Entry 9D0T (electron microscopy, 2.84 A resolution); this record covers chains E and O of the 12 polymer chains in the assembly.

Chain E:
Molecule: Proteasome subunit alpha type-5
Source organism: Saccharomyces cerevisiae
Reference sequence: P32379 (PSA5_YEAST); numbering as in UniProt (aligned over 1-260)
Chain sequence (260 residues; each row starts with the number of its first residue):
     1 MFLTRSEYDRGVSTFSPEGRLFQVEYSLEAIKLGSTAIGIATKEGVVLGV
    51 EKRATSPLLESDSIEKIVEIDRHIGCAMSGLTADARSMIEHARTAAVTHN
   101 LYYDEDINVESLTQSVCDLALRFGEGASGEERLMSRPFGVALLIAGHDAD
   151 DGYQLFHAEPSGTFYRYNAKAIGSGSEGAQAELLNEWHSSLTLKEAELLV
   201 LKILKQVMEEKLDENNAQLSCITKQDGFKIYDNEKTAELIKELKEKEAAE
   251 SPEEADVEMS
Unresolved in the structure: 126-129, 251-260

Chain O:
Molecule: Proteasome activator BLM10
Source organism: Saccharomyces cerevisiae
Reference sequence: P43583 (BLM10_YEAST); residue numbers follow UniProt; this construct covers 1-2143
Chain sequence (2143 residues; numbered 1 to 2143; the number before each row is that of its first residue):
     1 MTANNDDDIKSPIPITNKTLSQLKRFERSPGRPSSSQGEIKRKKSRLYAA
    51 DGRPHSPLRARSATPTLQDQKLFNGMDSTSLLNERLQHYTLDYVSDRAQH
   101 MKNIYDPSSRWFSRSVRPEFPIEEFLPYKTESHEDQAKYLCHVLVNLYIA
   151 ISSLDIQGLISISSKDLADLKKEVDDLALKTDLFRLSNNTAENDLLGNDI
   201 ADYDDAEGLEDELDEYFDLAGPDFNATGKITAKSATIVNVNHWTNELKNC
   251 LHFDFPVALRKSLATVYYYLSLVQGQKVYRQMHVDMFERLVSLDDDRTNF
   301 TELLQKQGLLLDHQIMLNFLCEFLPYPDPDYARYELSSKEDLQLFRLLLK
   351 HAHNAKPFFDKSKESLLVDTMNFLLSSLAPSTMMAVMPIVTSVVPYHYHI
   401 HSKIIDYFPFCYSIWSSVSANVAIDTHMYDFVGSISKDVHNKILSSEHEK
   451 DVVGVEFGEFGIFTDDQMTFMFNRLQGHLRTDGQIHSYSRTVKPFVYAIN
   501 GSKKDRFFEKLVSLAKAIETFIHPSNNGFWTKPNAKFVHAFIKSYHGRVK
   551 YEEDICARGVTNGICLTSFCHEEIVEIFLNIISLGSQNKNPDIANYYISC
   601 FAYLLELDPSNAYLIYDKILIDLYDTLADQFINSRHRIISSLKQFTRVIR
   651 FIVMDKLYRVHITNVLSMLVSKLDMNDTNLTSNLINGIVSIAAFIPIQDL
   701 TGEDDYISFESDTLPLVQQHFYHIKCGESSKTFRVDDELLNNAFKASTTV
   751 FQSMLKVYVEKIFQLVDVDLEDSLVTKINQTTMILQESMDDKIFNYFASL
   801 LQRNFWSNDSFKEKDPNYELVTIPLAALVRRNNGLSKELVRTLLFHIKEQ
   851 IKRGAGSVRSTSEIQQRDVKLVLYLTALNDVLRQCHESLLEYSDELITFM
   901 KYLYDNVTNPPLDVITSIVIHSALATLCTTEITDCRLFPEDSKIPEKDRW
   951 GGLQFDPRRFDKQHLSFQWHVPSSDEITLSISILESLSEYCINNVEELMK
  1001 APRHDSEYGDMIQKYVLVMTHTLSGSSLLFDPDFNKYRTQSNLSYREKLI
  1051 LLKNIRENNCDPQELDIDIEQIRSGKDDEDYIESKDIEAGLNAGVSDVVQ
  1101 LRDEFPDELIVDEEVVSEMPSGVNTPIAGTHGTDNSAMSSDLAFRDLDIY
  1151 TCNYYFGNTTEEKLQNPQYLQVHRVRARIGHFFHKLYVFLSTNFENNTNM
  1201 FQILLHGLKVWFTDLGQETVFNEDPNAFIDVDFLENVQSLSHVNEPFTRT
  1251 NFAIRANSLHQSRVLLHSTNRKASKLENLLLVDIIQLATSLYPDIYKPAQ
  1301 GTLVHCMKQLVGSYGVVINKIIPSLEKAIKDHDYMKIQVILNVLLIKKIH
  1351 RKLMTDYKDIGRLIFLLIECCRVNELEIGMYADKILTDIVIGIKIPSSVC
  1401 VISDQAFLPLAPPDGTINLQVEAVKLAKKKKREYYLSLLVDLQDKLLDKL
  1451 DNEKDMGWKIRMFILRFVTQIQSNLESKPDKRAVFSIISQISTKHPEIIH
  1501 LVVKSLLSTCNKIISLSDYEYDITRAYKNEFNPSFVEILDTSTTSFPKTF
  1551 TEEMNNFDNPKYFIDLRAYVGWLCWGRLMYVMSPKALKLNLRENELEVLK
  1601 TAGHLLTREFLRDVTMNLVQDNETRGVFSSGNVSFFSLVILLISSGFCEL
  1651 NMSDLFELCESYYNKDDKASMIMSVEIVAGLVCGSKFMSVSDLDKRDTFI
  1701 ENFLAKCLDYELNHDAFEIWSTLAWWLPAVVDLRRSKTFFCHFINADGMF
  1751 DRESDAATHQTSKIYMLRSILMSMEFRAPDVGKLFDELVFDHPYDQVRQA
  1801 VAKLLTTLVQNQSNPSISDPTTLLEAERNDPDGLGLPLKSVPEKVDAYIK
  1851 KQFEIIKNLEDSVVGLNPQQFIKTDYFYRTSTIFYWIKEMARGPNKVLLV
  1901 PYLVDYVLPFLIGLVKHKDVCALASLDPVRLYAGLGYMPIRKNHVAAIVD
  1951 YVCSSNVALSSNQTKLQLAFIQHFLSAELLQLTEEEKNKILEFVVSNLYN
  2001 EQFVEVRVRAASILSDIVHNWKEEQPLLSLIERFAKGLDVNKYTSKERQK
  2051 LSKTDIKIHGNVLGLGAIISAFPYVFPLPPWIPKQLSNLSSWARTSGMTG
  2101 QAAKNTISEFKKVRADTWKFDRASFNTEELEDLEGVLWRSYYA
Unresolved in the structure: 1-71, 171-217, 1039-1144
UniProt features mapped onto this chain:
  - motif: Tyr2141 to Ala2143 (YYX motif)
  - modified residue: Ser11 (Phosphoserine), Ser29 (Phosphoserine), Ser56 (Phosphoserine), Ser62 (Phosphoserine), Thr64 (Phosphothreonine), Thr66 (Phosphothreonine), Ser1041 (Phosphoserine)
  - mutagenesis: Tyr1663 to Asn1664 (Abolishes binding to acetylated histones), Arg2139 (R2139D: Does not affect binding to the proteasome), Ser2140 (S2140H: Abolishes binding to the proteasome), Tyr2141 to Ala2143 (Loss of function), Tyr2141 (Y2141M: Does not affect viability in the presence of cycloheximide), Tyr2142 (Y2142A/V: Loss of function; abolishes binding to the proteasome; Y2142V: Abolishes binding to the proteasome), Ala2143 (A2143S: Does not affect viability in the presence of cycloheximide)
From the paper describing this entry:
  - conformationally variable residues (order/disorder transition): Asp155 to Asp166, Gly221 to Val238

Chain E / chain O interface:
Contacting residue pairs (66; chain E residue first):
  Met1(E) - Arg480(O)  hydrogen bond (backbone-side chain)
  Met1(E) - Phe521(O)
  Met1(E) - Gln1972(O)  hydrogen bond
  Met1(E) - Ser1976(O)
  Met1(E) - Asp2016(O)  hydrogen bond (backbone-side chain)
  Phe2(E) - Thr520(O)
  Phe2(E) - Ser2015(O)
  Phe2(E) - His2019(O)
  Phe2(E) - Ser2070(O)
  Phe2(E) - Ala2071(O)  hydrophobic
  Phe2(E) - Pro2073(O)  hydrophobic
  Leu3(E) - Thr520(O)  hydrogen bond (backbone-side chain)
  Leu3(E) - Phe521(O)  hydrophobic
  Leu3(E) - Asn526(O)
  Leu3(E) - Trp530(O)  hydrophobic
  Leu3(E) - Tyr2074(O)
  Thr4(E) - Asn526(O)
  Thr4(E) - Tyr2074(O)  hydrogen bond (backbone-side chain)
  Thr4(E) - Val2113(O)
  Arg5(E) - Ser525(O)  hydrogen bond (backbone-side chain)
  Arg5(E) - Asn526(O)  hydrogen bond (backbone-side chain)
  Arg5(E) - Asn527(O)  hydrogen bond (side chain-backbone)
  Arg5(E) - Trp530(O)
  Arg5(E) - Tyr2074(O)  hydrogen bond (backbone-side chain)
  Ser6(E) - Lys2112(O)  hydrogen bond (side chain-backbone)
  Ser6(E) - Val2113(O)
  Glu7(E) - Ser525(O)
  Glu7(E) - Lys589(O)  salt bridge
  Tyr8(E) - Ala2115(O)
  Asp9(E) - Lys2112(O)  salt bridge
  Pro17(E) - Ala2115(O)
  Glu18(E) - Lys2111(O)
  Gly19(E) - Tyr2142(O)  hydrogen bond (backbone-side chain)
  Arg20(E) - Tyr2142(O)
  Leu21(E) - Tyr2141(O)
  Leu21(E) - Tyr2142(O)
  Phe22(E) - Lys2112(O)
  Val24(E) - Tyr2141(O)
  Glu25(E) - Leu2137(O)
  Glu25(E) - Tyr2141(O)
  Tyr26(E) - Lys2112(O)
  Arg53(E) - Asp1919(O)
  Ala54(E) - Asp1919(O)  hydrogen bond (backbone-side chain)
  Ala54(E) - Leu1923(O)
  Thr55(E) - Leu1923(O)
  Met134(E) - Tyr2141(O)  hydrophobic
  Glu159(E) - Ser2140(O)  hydrogen bond
  Ser161(E) - Tyr2141(O)
  Thr163(E) - Ser2140(O)  hydrogen bond
  Thr163(E) - Tyr2141(O)
  Phe164(E) - Ser2140(O)  hydrogen bond (backbone-side chain)
  Tyr165(E) - Trp2138(O)
  Tyr165(E) - Ser2140(O)
  Gly175(E) - Glu2005(O)
  Gly178(E) - Glu2005(O)  hydrogen bond (backbone-side chain)
  Leu184(E) - Lys2053(O)
  Glu209(E) - Lys1916(O)
  Glu209(E) - Ser1960(O)  hydrogen bond
  Glu209(E) - Asn1962(O)  hydrogen bond
  Glu210(E) - Lys1916(O)
  Glu210(E) - His1917(O)
  Glu210(E) - Lys1918(O)  hydrogen bond (side chain-backbone)
  Glu210(E) - Asp1919(O)  hydrogen bond (side chain-backbone)
  Lys211(E) - Gly1865(O)  hydrogen bond (side chain-backbone)
  Asn215(E) - Gln1869(O)
  Asn216(E) - Asp1919(O)
Interface residues without a listed pair, chain E (43 interface residues in all): Leu28, Lys52, Ser56, Ser174, Glu177, Asn185, Val207, Asp213
Interface residues without a listed pair, chain O (47 interface residues in all): Pro524, Asn1867, Val1915, Val1920, Gln1963, Val2004, Thr2054, Asp2116, Trp2118, Arg2139
Interface features reported in the paper:
  - pairs named by the authors: Gly19(E)-Tyr2142(O) (hydrogen bond)

In short:
The interface between chain E and chain O involves 43 residues on one side and 47 on the other, with 21
hydrogen bonds and 2 salt bridges. Among the polar pairs are Glu7(E)-Lys589(O), Asp9(E)-Lys2112(O) and
Met1(E)-Arg480(O). The paper describes a hydrogen bond between Gly19(E) and Tyr2142(O). The paper reports
conformational variability at Asp155(O) and Gly221(O).
Chain E is Proteasome subunit alpha type-5 and chain O is Proteasome activator BLM10, both from Saccharomyces
cerevisiae; the structure, Proteasome core particle assembly intermediate Blm10:13S purified from
Saccharomyces cerevisiae, was determined by electron microscopy.
